Entry 6VN1 (electron microscopy, 2.80 A resolution); this record covers chains A and B of the 9 polymer chains in the assembly.

== Chain A (and B) ==
Molecule: Envelope glycoprotein B
Organism: Human alphaherpesvirus 3
Notes: chain B of this document is another copy of the same molecule, construct and numbering; everything in this record applies to it too
UniProtKB: A0A1B1JGG9 (A0A1B1JGG9_HHV3); numbering as in UniProt (aligned over 1-931)
Amino-acid sequence (931 residues; numbered 1 to 931; the number before each row is that of its first residue):
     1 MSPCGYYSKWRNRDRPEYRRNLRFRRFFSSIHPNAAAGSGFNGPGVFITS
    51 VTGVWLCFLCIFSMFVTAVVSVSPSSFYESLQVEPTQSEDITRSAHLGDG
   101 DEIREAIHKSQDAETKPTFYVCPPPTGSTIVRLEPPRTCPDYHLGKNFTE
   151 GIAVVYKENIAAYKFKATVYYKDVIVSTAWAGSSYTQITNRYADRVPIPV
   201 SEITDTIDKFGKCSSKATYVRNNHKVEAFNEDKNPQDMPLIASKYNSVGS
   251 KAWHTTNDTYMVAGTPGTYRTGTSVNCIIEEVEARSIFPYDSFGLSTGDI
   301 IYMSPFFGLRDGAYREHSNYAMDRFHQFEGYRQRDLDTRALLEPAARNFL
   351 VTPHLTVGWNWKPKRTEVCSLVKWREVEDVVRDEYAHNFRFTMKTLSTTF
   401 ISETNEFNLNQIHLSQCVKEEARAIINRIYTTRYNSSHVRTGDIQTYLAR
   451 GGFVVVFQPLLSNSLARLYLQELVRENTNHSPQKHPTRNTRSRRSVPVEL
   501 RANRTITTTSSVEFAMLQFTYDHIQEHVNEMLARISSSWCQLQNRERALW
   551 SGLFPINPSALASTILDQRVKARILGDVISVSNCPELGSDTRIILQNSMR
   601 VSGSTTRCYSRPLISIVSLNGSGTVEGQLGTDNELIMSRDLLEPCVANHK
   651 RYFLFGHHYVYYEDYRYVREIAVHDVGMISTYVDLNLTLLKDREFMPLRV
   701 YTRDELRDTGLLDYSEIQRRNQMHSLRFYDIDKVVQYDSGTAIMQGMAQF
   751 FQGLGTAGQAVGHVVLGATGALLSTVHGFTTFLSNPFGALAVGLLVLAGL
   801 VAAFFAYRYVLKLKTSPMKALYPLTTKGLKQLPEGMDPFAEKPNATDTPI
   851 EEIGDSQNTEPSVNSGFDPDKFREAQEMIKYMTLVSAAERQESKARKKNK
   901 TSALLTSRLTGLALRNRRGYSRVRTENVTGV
Not modelled in the structure: 1-114, 465-502, 737-931
Differences from the reference sequence: conflict His658 (Arg in A0A1B1JGG9)
Cystine bridges: Cys122-Cys584, Cys139-Cys540, Cys213-Cys277, Cys369-Cys417, Cys608-Cys645
What the authors report for this chain:
  - mutagenesis - R592A, I594A, Q596A: decreased expression in response to cell surface gB
  - mutagenesis - Q596A: decreased growth in response to Plaque sizes
  - mutagenesis - S589A, R592A, I594A: unchanged growth in response to Plaque sizes
  - mutagenesis - N597A: abolished growth in response to infection of neighboring cells
  - mutagenesis - S589A/R592A/I594A, R592A/Q596A/N597A: abolished growth in response to productive infection
  - mutagenesis - Q596A/N597A: decreased binding to mAb 93k
  - mutagenesis - E670A: decreased expression in response to cell surface quantity
  - mutagenesis - Y667A, Y667A/E670A: unchanged growth in response to infectious virus
  - mutagenesis - E670A: abolished growth in response to infectious virus
  - mutagenesis - Y667A/E670A: abolished binding to mAb 93k

== Chain A / chain B interface ==
Residue-residue contacts (243; chain A residue first):
  Ile130(A) with Tyr652(B); Val676(B), hydrophobic; Gly677(B)
  Val131(A) with Gly677(B); Ile679(B), hydrophobic
  Arg132(A) with Tyr659(B); Val673(B), hydrogen bond (side chain-backbone); Val676(B), hydrogen bond (side chain-backbone); Gly677(B), hydrogen bond (backbone-backbone); Met678(B); Ile679(B), hydrogen bond (backbone-backbone)
  Leu133(A) with Ile679(B)
  Glu134(A) with Met678(B); Ile679(B), hydrogen bond (backbone-backbone); Ser680(B), hydrogen bond
  Pro135(A) with Met678(B)
  Arg137(A) with Ser680(B); Tyr682(B); Asp684(B), salt bridge
  Tyr142(A) with Leu687(B), hydrogen bond (side chain-backbone); Leu689(B), hydrophobic
  Leu144(A) with Leu689(B), hydrophobic
  Glu158(A) with Arg703(B), salt bridge
  Ser177(A) with Asn222(B), hydrogen bond
  Tyr185(A) with Glu227(B); Phe229(B)
  Thr186(A) with Val226(B); Glu227(B), hydrogen bond (backbone-backbone)
  Gln187(A) with Val226(B); Glu227(B); Ala228(B); Thr273(B), hydrogen bond
  Ile188(A) with Arg221(B); Asn222(B); Val226(B)
  Thr189(A) with Val176(B)
  Asn190(A) with Asn190(B), hydrogen bond; Tyr192(B)
  Arg191(A) with Tyr192(B); Asn222(B), hydrogen bond
  Asn223(A) with Asp730(B); Lys733(B); Val734(B); Val735(B), hydrogen bond (backbone-backbone)
  His224(A) with Val735(B)
  Tyr245(A) with Asn319(B), hydrogen bond (side chain-backbone)
  Thr259(A) with Asn222(B)
  Met261(A) with Arg221(B); Asn222(B); His224(B)
  Tyr269(A) with Thr271(B), hydrogen bond
  Gly298(A) with Gln722(B), hydrogen bond (backbone-side chain)
  Asp299(A) with Gln722(B)
  Ile300(A) with Gln718(B); Gln722(B), hydrogen bond (backbone-side chain)
  Tyr302(A) with Gln718(B); Arg719(B), hydrogen bond (side chain-backbone); Gln722(B); Met723(B), hydrogen bond (side chain-backbone)
  Asn319(A) with Met723(B); Leu726(B)
  Ala321(A) with Asp732(B)
  Arg324(A) with Ile731(B), hydrogen bond (side chain-backbone); Asp732(B), salt bridge
  Pro353(A) with Ile731(B), hydrophobic
  Tyr385(A) with Asp692(B)
  Asn388(A) with Glu694(B), hydrogen bond
  Arg390(A) with Arg693(B); Glu694(B), salt bridge
  Ile401(A) with Glu694(B)
  Arg450(A) with Glu694(B), salt bridge; Phe695(B); Pro697(B)
  Gly451(A) with Pro697(B)
  Thr508(A) with Arg703(B), hydrogen bond (backbone-side chain)
  Thr509(A) with Pro697(B); Arg699(B); Arg703(B)
  Ser510(A) with Arg699(B), hydrogen bond; Arg703(B), hydrogen bond
  Glu513(A) with Ser511(B), hydrogen bond; Glu513(B)
  Phe514(A) with Phe695(B); Met696(B); Pro697(B)
  Met516(A) with Leu517(B), hydrophobic
  Leu517(A) with Phe695(B), hydrophobic
  Gln518(A) with Arg693(B), hydrogen bond (side chain-backbone); Glu694(B); Phe695(B), hydrogen bond (side chain-backbone)
  Thr520(A) with Leu517(B)
  Tyr521(A) with Lys691(B), hydrogen bond (side chain-backbone); Arg693(B); Phe695(B), hydrophobic
  His523(A) with Tyr521(B)
  Ile524(A) with Ile524(B), hydrophobic
  Gln525(A) with Leu690(B), hydrogen bond (side chain-backbone); Asp692(B), hydrogen bond
  Asn529(A) with Leu689(B); Leu690(B), hydrogen bond (side chain-backbone)
  Met531(A) with Leu532(B), hydrophobic
  Leu532(A) with Leu687(B); Thr688(B); Leu689(B), hydrophobic
  Ile535(A) with Ile535(B), hydrophobic; Leu685(B), hydrophobic; Leu687(B), hydrophobic
  Ser536(A) with Leu687(B)
  Ser538(A) with Trp539(B)
  Trp539(A) with Val683(B), hydrogen bond (side chain-backbone); Leu685(B)
  Cys540(A) with Tyr682(B)
  Leu542(A) with Trp539(B), hydrophobic; Leu542(B), hydrophobic; Gln543(B)
  Gln543(A) with Thr681(B); Tyr682(B); Val683(B), hydrogen bond (side chain-backbone)
  Asn544(A) with Tyr682(B)
  Arg545(A) with Trp550(B); Ile565(B), hydrogen bond (side chain-backbone)
  Glu546(A) with Glu546(B); Trp550(B)
  Arg547(A) with Thr681(B)
  Ala548(A) with Trp550(B), hydrophobic; Leu561(B); Thr564(B)
  Leu549(A) with Leu549(B), hydrophobic; Trp550(B), hydrophobic; Leu553(B)
  Trp550(A) with Thr681(B)
  Leu553(A) with Leu553(B), hydrophobic
  Ile556(A) with Ile556(B), hydrophobic
  Ile565(A) with Ile679(B), hydrophobic; Ser680(B); Thr681(B)
  Leu566(A) with Ile679(B), hydrophobic
  Leu575(A) with Lys650(B); Arg651(B); Tyr652(B), hydrogen bond (backbone-backbone)
  Gly576(A) with Arg651(B); Tyr652(B)
  Asp577(A) with Arg611(B), salt bridge; Tyr652(B), hydrogen bond (backbone-backbone); Leu654(B), hydrogen bond (side chain-backbone); Tyr659(B)
  Val578(A) with Tyr652(B), hydrophobic; Tyr659(B), hydrophobic
  Ser680(A) with Arg545(B), hydrogen bond (backbone-side chain)
  Thr681(A) with Arg545(B)
  Tyr682(A) with Arg545(B)
  Val683(A) with Ser538(B); Gln541(B)
  Asp684(A) with Ser538(B)
  Leu685(A) with Arg534(B); Ile535(B), hydrophobic; Ser538(B)
  Asn686(A) with Arg534(B), hydrogen bond (backbone-side chain)
  Leu687(A) with Met531(B), hydrophobic; Ile535(B), hydrophobic
  Thr688(A) with His527(B), hydrogen bond (backbone-side chain); Met531(B), hydrogen bond (backbone-side chain); Arg534(B)
  Leu689(A) with His527(B)
  Leu690(A) with His527(B)
  Arg693(A) with Lys394(B), hydrogen bond (side chain-backbone); Ser397(B), hydrogen bond; Phe519(B)
  Phe695(A) with Thr520(B)
  Met696(A) with Thr395(B); Leu396(B), hydrophobic; Met516(B)
  Leu698(A) with Trp374(B), hydrophobic; Arg375(B); Thr398(B); Val512(B)
  Arg699(A) with Trp374(B), hydrogen bond (backbone-side chain)
  Val700(A) with Lys157(B), hydrogen bond (backbone-side chain); Trp374(B); Thr509(B); Ser510(B); Ser511(B)
  Tyr701(A) with Lys157(B); Glu158(B), hydrogen bond (side chain-backbone); Ile160(B), hydrophobic; Thr508(B)
  Arg703(A) with Tyr701(B); Leu706(B)
  Glu705(A) with Lys157(B), salt bridge; Ile160(B)
  Arg707(A) with Thr709(B)
  Asp708(A) with Ala161(B); Ala162(B), hydrogen bond (backbone-backbone); Lys164(B), salt bridge; Arg285(B), salt bridge
  Thr709(A) with Ile160(B); Ile287(B)
  Gly710(A) with Arg285(B), hydrogen bond (backbone-side chain)
  Leu711(A) with Arg285(B), hydrogen bond (backbone-side chain); Gly294(B); Ile300(B), hydrophobic
  Leu712(A) with Leu295(B); Ile300(B), hydrophobic
  Tyr714(A) with Leu712(B), hydrophobic; Tyr714(B), hydrophobic; Ile717(B)
  Ser715(A) with Leu711(B); Leu712(B), hydrogen bond (side chain-backbone)
  Ile717(A) with Leu295(B); Ser296(B); Thr297(B); Gly298(B)
  Gln718(A) with Leu712(B)
  Arg719(A) with Leu711(B)
  Arg720(A) with Ser250(B); Ser296(B)
  Asn721(A) with Ser296(B); Thr297(B), hydrogen bond (side chain-backbone)
  Met723(A) with Tyr245(B), hydrophobic
  His724(A) with Tyr171(B); Asp173(B), salt bridge; Ile278(B)
  Leu726(A) with Tyr245(B)
  Arg727(A) with Tyr245(B); Ser250(B); Lys251(B); Ala252(B); His254(B); Glu280(B), salt bridge
  Phe728(A) with Ser243(B); Ala252(B), hydrophobic; His254(B); Thr256(B); Asn276(B), hydrogen bond (backbone-side chain); Ile278(B), hydrophobic; Glu280(B)
  Tyr729(A) with Asp173(B), hydrogen bond; Ile175(B); Asn257(B); Thr259(B); Asn276(B)
  Asp730(A) with Asn257(B), hydrogen bond (backbone-backbone)
  Lys733(A) with Asp258(B)
Interface residues without a listed pair, chain A (130 interface residues in all): Lys146, Ile160, Asp258, Ile287, Tyr320, Thr507, His527, Val528, Gly552, Phe554, Ile579, Glu694, Leu706
Interface residues without a listed pair, chain B (141 interface residues in all): Asn223, Lys225, Lys244, Asn246, Ser286, Phe293, Phe453, His523, Asp567, Phe653, His674, Asp713

== Summary ==
The interface between chain A and chain B involves 130 residues on one side and 141 on the other, with 54
hydrogen bonds and 11 salt bridges. Polar contacts include Arg137(A)-Asp684(B), Glu158(A)-Arg703(B) and
Arg324(A)-Asp732(B). From the paper: R592A, I594A and Q596A of chain A reduce expression in response to cell
surface gB; S589A/R592A/I594A and R592A/Q596A/N597A of chain A abolish growth in response to productive
infection; 11 substitutions were tested in all.
Both chains are Envelope glycoprotein B (Human alphaherpesvirus 3). Entry 6VN1 (A 2.8 Angstrom Cryo-EM
Structure of a Glycoprotein B-Neutralizing Antibody Complex Reveals a Critical Domain for ...) was determined
by electron microscopy together with 6VLK from the same study.
